Entry 7T4P (electron microscopy, 3.62 A resolution); this record covers chains K and J of the 9 polymer chains in the assembly.

== Chain K ==
Protein: Ammonia monooxygenase/methane monooxygenase, subunit C family protein
Source organism: Methylococcus capsulatus str. Bath
Notes: EC 1.14.13.25
Reference sequence: Q603F1 (Q603F1_METCA); residues 30-289 here correspond to UniProt positions 1-260 (UniProt number = residue number - 29)
Sequence (260 residues; row label = number of the first residue in the row):
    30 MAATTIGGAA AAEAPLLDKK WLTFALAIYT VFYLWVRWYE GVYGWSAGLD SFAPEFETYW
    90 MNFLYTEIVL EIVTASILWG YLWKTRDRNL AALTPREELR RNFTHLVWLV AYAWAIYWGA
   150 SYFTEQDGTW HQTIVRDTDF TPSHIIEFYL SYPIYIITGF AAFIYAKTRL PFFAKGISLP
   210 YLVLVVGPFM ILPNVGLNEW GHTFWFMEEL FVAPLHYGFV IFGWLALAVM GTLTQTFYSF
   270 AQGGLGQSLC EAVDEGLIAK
Not modelled in the structure: 30-44, 281-289
Ion coordination: Cu ion: Asn227, His245
Small-molecule neighbours:
  - 1,2-dihexanoyl-sn-glycero-3-phosphocholine (HXG): Leu63, Arg66, Trp67, Trp143, Tyr146, Trp147, Tyr151
  - 1,2-didecanoyl-sn-glycero-3-phosphocholine (P1O), molecule 1: Trp50, Phe53, Ala54, Ile57, Tyr58, Thr103, Leu107, Tyr110, Leu111, Thr114, Arg130, Thr133, Val136, Trp137, Ala140, Ile183, Ile186, Thr187, Tyr194, Arg198
  - 1,2-didecanoyl-sn-glycero-3-phosphocholine (P1O), molecule 2: Ser105, Trp108, Gly109, Trp112, Phe189, Phe192, Ile193, Lys196, Ile206, Leu211, Phe218
  - 1,2-didecanoyl-sn-glycero-3-phosphocholine (P1O), molecule 3: Leu208, Leu211, Val212, Val215, Met219, Leu254
  - diundecyl phosphatidyl choline (PLC), molecule 1: Val60, Phe61, Trp64, Trp67, Tyr68, Tyr72, Thr87, Tyr88, Asn91, Phe92, Thr95, Glu96, Leu99, Glu100, Thr103, Leu179, Ile183, Ile186
  - diundecyl phosphatidyl choline (PLC), molecule 2: Ser80, Phe81, Phe85, Glu86, Met90, Leu93, Tyr94, Ile97, Val98, Thr167, Asp168, Phe169, Tyr178, Leu221, Pro222, Gly225
  - diundecyl phosphatidyl choline (PLC), molecule 3: Ile97, Glu100, Ile101, Phe169, Tyr178, Pro182, Leu221
  - diundecyl phosphatidyl choline (PLC), molecule 4: Leu226, Trp229, Phe233, Trp234, Phe235, Met236, Pro243, Gly247
  - diundecyl phosphatidyl choline (PLC), molecule 5: Phe235, Glu237, Leu239, Val241, Ala242, Tyr246, Trp253

== Chain J ==
Protein: Particulate methane monooxygenase beta subunit
Source organism: Methylococcus capsulatus str. Bath
Notes: EC 1.14.18.3
Reference sequence: Q607G3 (PMOA_METCA); residues 1-247 here = UniProt positions 1-247
Sequence (247 residues; numbered 1 to 247; the number before each row is that of its first residue):
     1 MSAAQSAVRS HAEAVQVSRT IDWMALFVVF FVIVGSYHIH AMLTMGDWDF WSDWKDRRLW
    61 VTVTPIVLVT FPAAVQSYLW ERYRLPWGAT VCVLGLLLGE WINRYFNFWG WTYFPINFVF
   121 PASLVPGAII LDTVLMLSGS YLFTAIVGAM GWGLIFYPGN WPIIAPLHVP VEYNGMLMSI
   181 ADIQGYNYVR TGTPEYIRMV EKGTLRTFGK DVAPVSAFFS AFMSILIYFM WHFIGRWFSN
   241 ERFLQST
Not modelled in the structure: 1-6
Small-molecule neighbours:
  - 1,2-didecanoyl-sn-glycero-3-phosphocholine (P1O), molecule 1: Ser140, Leu142, Phe143, Ile146
  - 1,2-didecanoyl-sn-glycero-3-phosphocholine (P1O), molecule 2: Tyr141, Leu142, Phe229, His232, Phe233, Arg236
  - 1,2-didecanoyl-sn-glycero-3-phosphocholine (P1O), molecule 3: Trp237, Arg242, Phe243, Leu244, Gln245, Ser246, Thr247
  - diundecyl phosphatidyl choline (PLC), molecule 1: Thr44, Val67, Met199
  - diundecyl phosphatidyl choline (PLC), molecule 2: Arg57, Val147, Gly151, Leu154, Tyr157, Pro158, Trp161, Lys210, Asp211, Ala213, Pro214, Ala217, Phe218
  - diundecyl phosphatidyl choline (PLC), molecule 3: Leu59, Thr62, Val63, Ile66, Val67, Thr70, Met199, Thr204, Phe219, Met223, Ile227
  - diundecyl phosphatidyl choline (PLC), molecule 4: Met150, Lys210, Asp211, Pro214, Val215, Phe218
  - diundecyl phosphatidyl choline (PLC), molecule 5: Lys210, Pro214, Phe218

== How chain K and chain J interact ==
Contacting residue pairs - 157 pairs, chain K then chain J:
  Leu46(K) - Glu13(J)
  Leu46(K) - Val17(J)  hydrophobic
  Leu51(K) - Met24(J)  hydrophobic
  Leu55(K) - Phe27(J)  hydrophobic
  Arg66(K) - Phe106(J)  hydrogen bond (side chain-backbone)
  Arg66(K) - Asn107(J)
  Arg66(K) - Gly110(J)
  Arg66(K) - Trp111(J)
  Glu69(K) - Trp111(J)  hydrogen bond (backbone-side chain)
  Gly70(K) - Trp111(J)
  Gly73(K) - Trp111(J)
  Trp74(K) - Trp111(J)
  Pro124(K) - Ala7(J)
  Arg125(K) - Ala7(J)
  Arg125(K) - Arg9(J)
  Arg125(K) - Glu13(J)  salt bridge
  Phe132(K) - Val17(J)  hydrophobic
  Phe132(K) - Thr20(J)
  Phe132(K) - Ile21(J)  hydrophobic
  Phe132(K) - Met24(J)  hydrophobic
  Leu135(K) - Ile21(J)  hydrophobic
  Leu135(K) - Met24(J)  hydrophobic
  Leu138(K) - Val28(J)
  Val139(K) - Met24(J)
  Val139(K) - Phe27(J)  hydrophobic
  Val139(K) - Val28(J)  hydrophobic
  Ala142(K) - Val28(J)  hydrophobic
  Ala142(K) - Phe31(J)
  Ala142(K) - Val32(J)  hydrophobic
  Trp143(K) - Phe27(J)  hydrophobic
  Trp143(K) - Phe31(J)  hydrophobic
  Tyr146(K) - Phe31(J)  hydrophobic
  Tyr146(K) - Val34(J)  hydrophobic
  Tyr146(K) - Ile102(J)
  Ala149(K) - Gly35(J)
  Ala149(K) - Ile39(J)
  Ser150(K) - Val34(J)
  Ser150(K) - His38(J)  hydrogen bond
  Ser150(K) - Gly99(J)
  Tyr151(K) - Ile102(J)  hydrophobic
  Tyr151(K) - Asn103(J)
  Tyr151(K) - Phe106(J)
  Tyr151(K) - Asn107(J)
  Thr153(K) - Ile39(J)
  Thr153(K) - Met42(J)
  Glu154(K) - His38(J)  salt bridge
  Glu154(K) - Met42(J)
  Glu154(K) - Phe50(J)
  Glu154(K) - Glu100(J)
  Glu154(K) - Asn103(J)  hydrogen bond
  Glu154(K) - Arg104(J)  salt bridge
  Gln155(K) - Asn103(J)  hydrogen bond (backbone-side chain)
  Gln155(K) - Asn107(J)  hydrogen bond
  Gln155(K) - Trp111(J)
  Thr158(K) - Asn103(J)
  Thr158(K) - Phe108(J)
  Thr158(K) - Trp111(J)
  Trp159(K) - Trp111(J)  hydrophobic
  Gln161(K) - Asp47(J)  hydrogen bond
  Gln161(K) - Trp51(J)
  Gln161(K) - Gly192(J)  hydrogen bond (backbone-backbone)
  Gln161(K) - Thr193(J)  hydrogen bond
  Thr162(K) - Thr112(J)
  Thr162(K) - Phe114(J)
  Thr162(K) - Thr191(J)  hydrogen bond (backbone-side chain)
  Ile163(K) - Thr191(J)
  Ile163(K) - Gly192(J)
  Val164(K) - Thr191(J)
  Tyr181(K) - Ile39(J)
  Phe201(K) - Phe243(J)  hydrophobic
  Phe202(K) - Phe243(J)  hydrophobic
  Lys204(K) - Gln245(J)  hydrogen bond (backbone-side chain)
  Gly205(K) - Phe243(J)
  Gly205(K) - Gln245(J)
  Ile206(K) - Phe243(J)
  Ile206(K) - Leu244(J)  hydrogen bond (backbone-backbone)
  Ile206(K) - Thr247(J)
  Ser207(K) - Arg242(J)
  Ser207(K) - Phe243(J)
  Leu208(K) - Asn240(J)
  Leu208(K) - Arg242(J)  hydrogen bond (backbone-backbone)
  Leu208(K) - Leu244(J)  hydrophobic
  Pro209(K) - Asn240(J)
  Pro209(K) - Arg242(J)
  Leu211(K) - Leu244(J)  hydrophobic
  Leu211(K) - Thr247(J)
  Val212(K) - Trp237(J)  hydrophobic
  Val212(K) - Phe238(J)  hydrophobic
  Glu237(K) - Ile197(J)
  Glu238(K) - Gly192(J)
  Glu238(K) - Ile197(J)
  Leu239(K) - Asp47(J)
  Leu239(K) - Ile197(J)  hydrophobic
  Leu239(K) - Met199(J)  hydrophobic
  Phe240(K) - Met42(J)
  Phe240(K) - Leu43(J)
  Phe240(K) - Asp47(J)  hydrogen bond (backbone-side chain)
  Val241(K) - Leu43(J)
  Val241(K) - Thr44(J)
  Val241(K) - Met45(J)
  Val241(K) - Gly46(J)
  Val241(K) - Asp47(J)  hydrogen bond (backbone-side chain)
  Val241(K) - Trp48(J)  hydrophobic
  His245(K) - Leu43(J)
  Tyr246(K) - Leu43(J)
  Phe248(K) - Leu43(J)  hydrophobic
  Val249(K) - His40(J)
  Val249(K) - Leu43(J)  hydrophobic
  Val249(K) - Thr44(J)
  Gly252(K) - Ser36(J)
  Gly252(K) - Phe71(J)
  Trp253(K) - His40(J)  hydrogen bond
  Trp253(K) - Phe71(J)
  Trp253(K) - Trp231(J)  hydrophobic
  Trp253(K) - Phe238(J)
  Leu254(K) - Phe238(J)  hydrophobic
  Ala255(K) - Val32(J)
  Ala255(K) - Ser36(J)
  Leu256(K) - Ile33(J)  hydrophobic
  Leu256(K) - Phe71(J)  hydrophobic
  Leu256(K) - Ala74(J)  hydrophobic
  Leu256(K) - Val75(J)  hydrophobic
  Leu256(K) - Trp231(J)  hydrophobic
  Leu256(K) - Phe238(J)
  Ala257(K) - Phe238(J)
  Val258(K) - Val28(J)  hydrophobic
  Val258(K) - Val32(J)  hydrophobic
  Met259(K) - Ala74(J)
  Met259(K) - Val75(J)  hydrophobic
  Met259(K) - Tyr78(J)  hydrogen bond (backbone-side chain)
  Met259(K) - Phe238(J)  hydrophobic
  Gly260(K) - Phe238(J)  hydrogen bond (backbone-backbone)
  Gly260(K) - Ser239(J)
  Gly260(K) - Asn240(J)
  Leu262(K) - Ala25(J)
  Leu262(K) - Val28(J)  hydrophobic
  Leu262(K) - Val29(J)  hydrophobic
  Thr263(K) - Tyr78(J)  hydrogen bond (backbone-side chain)
  Thr263(K) - Arg82(J)
  Thr263(K) - Tyr83(J)
  Thr263(K) - Glu241(J)
  Gln264(K) - Glu241(J)  hydrogen bond (side chain-backbone)
  Gln264(K) - Arg242(J)  hydrogen bond (side chain-backbone)
  Gln264(K) - Phe243(J)
  Phe266(K) - Ala25(J)  hydrophobic
  Phe266(K) - Tyr83(J)
  Tyr267(K) - Arg82(J)  hydrogen bond
  Tyr267(K) - Glu241(J)
  Phe269(K) - Ile21(J)  hydrophobic
  Gly272(K) - Ala7(J)
  Gly275(K) - Ala7(J)
  Gly275(K) - Val8(J)
  Gln276(K) - His11(J)  hydrogen bond (backbone-side chain)
  Ser277(K) - His11(J)  hydrogen bond (backbone-side chain)
  Ser277(K) - Ala14(J)
  Ser277(K) - Val15(J)
  Glu280(K) - His11(J)  salt bridge
Also at the interface, not in a pair above, chain K (76 interface residues in all): Asp47, Leu128, Val136, Ile145, His160, Ser172, Leu278
Also at the interface, not in a pair above, chain J (73 interface residues in all): Ser18, Trp54, Arg190, Tyr196, Gly235, Ser246

== Summary ==
Chain K and chain J form an interface of 76 and 73 residues respectively, with 24 hydrogen bonds and 4 salt
bridges. Among the polar pairs are Arg125(K)-Glu13(J), Glu154(K)-His38(J) and Glu154(K)-Arg104(J).
Chain K is Ammonia monooxygenase/methane monooxygenase, subunit C family protein and chain J is Particulate
methane monooxygenase beta subunit, both from Methylococcus capsulatus str. Bath; the structure, CryoEM
structure of Methylococcus capsulatus (Bath) pMMO treated with potassium cyanide and copper in a native ...,
was determined by electron microscopy together with 7S4H, 7S4I, 7S4J, 7S4K, 7S4L, 7S4M and 7T4O from the same
study.
